3K03 - chain A; structure by X-ray diffraction, 1.62 A resolution.

== Chain A ==
Protein: Potassium channel protein NaK
Source organism: Bacillus cereus
UniProt: Q81HW2 (Q81HW2_BACCR); aligned to UniProt positions 20-109 over residues 20-109 (the alignment contains insertions or deletions, so no single offset holds)
Chain sequence (96 residues; row label = number of the first residue in the row):
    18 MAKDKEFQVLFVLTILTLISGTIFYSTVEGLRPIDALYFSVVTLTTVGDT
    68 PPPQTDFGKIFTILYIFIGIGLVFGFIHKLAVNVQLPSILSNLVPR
Unresolved in the structure: 18-22, 113
Construct notes: expression tag (18-19, 110-113)
Metal / ion sites: K+ site 1: T63, V64; K+ site 2 near T63 (its only coordinating residue here); K+ site 3: V64, G65
What the authors report for this chain:
  - K+ coordination: V64, G65
  - conformationally variable residues (loop rearrangement): G65, D66

== Summary ==
T63 and V64 form the K+ site 1. The K+ site 3 is built by V64 and G65. From the paper: K+ coordination by V64
and G65; conformational variability at G65 and D66.
Chain A is Potassium channel protein NaK (Bacillus cereus); the structure, Crystal Structure of CNG mimicking
NaK mutant, NaK-DTPP, K+ complex, was determined by X-ray diffraction, deposited together with 3OUF and 3OUS.
